5IPM - chains F and 1 of the 9 polymer chains in the assembly; structure by X-ray diffraction, 4.20 A resolution (low resolution: residue-level contacts below are approximate; hydrogen-bond / salt-bridge calls are withheld).

[Chain F]
Name: RNA polymerase sigma factor RpoS
From: Escherichia coli
UniProt: P13445 (RPOS_ECOLI); numbering as in UniProt (aligned over 1-330)
Amino-acid sequence (336 residues; numbered 1 to 336; the number before each row is that of its first residue):
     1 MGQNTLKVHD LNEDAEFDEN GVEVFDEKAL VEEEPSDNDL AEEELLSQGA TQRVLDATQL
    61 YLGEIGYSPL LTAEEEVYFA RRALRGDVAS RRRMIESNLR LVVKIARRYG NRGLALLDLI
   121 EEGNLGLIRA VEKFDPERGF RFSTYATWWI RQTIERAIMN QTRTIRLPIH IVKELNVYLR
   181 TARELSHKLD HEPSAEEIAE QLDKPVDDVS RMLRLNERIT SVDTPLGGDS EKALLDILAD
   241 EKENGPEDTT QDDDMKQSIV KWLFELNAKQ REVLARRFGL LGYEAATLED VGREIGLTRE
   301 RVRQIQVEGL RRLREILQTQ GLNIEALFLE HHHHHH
Disordered / not traced: 1-52, 330-336
Sequence notes: conflict Gly2 (Ser in P13445), Glu33 (Gln in P13445), Leu329 (Arg in P13445); expression tag (331-336)
UniProt features mapped onto this chain:
  - DNA-binding region: Leu288 to Val307 (H-T-H motif)
  - region: Asp56 to Ala89 (Sigma-70 factor domain-1)
  - motif: Asp118 to Glu121 (Interaction with polymerase core subunit RpoC)
  - mutagenesis: Lys173 (K173E: Eliminates RpoS proteolysis. Lack of interaction with RssB), Glu174 (E174T: 2-fold increase in RpoS half-life. Does not affect interaction with RssB), Val177 (V177K: 3-fold increase in RpoS half-life), Tyr178 (Y178L: Does not affect RpoS half-life)

[Chain 1]
Molecule: synthetic non-template strand DNA
Sequence (50 nucleotides; each row starts with the number of its first residue):
    10 GCCTTGACAT CCCACCTCAC GTATGCTATA ATGTGTGCAG TCTGACGCGG
Disordered / not traced: 10-26

[Interface between chain F and chain 1]
Contacting residue pairs - 54 pairs, chain F then chain 1:
  Gln59(F) - DG42(1)
  Gln59(F) - DT43(1)
  Leu62(F) - DG42(1)
  Leu62(F) - DT43(1)
  Gly63(F) - DG42(1)
  Ile65(F) - DG42(1)
  Gly66(F) - DG42(1)
  Tyr67(F) - DG42(1)
  Leu70(F) - DT41(1)
  Glu76(F) - DT41(1)
  Ser97(F) - DT41(1)
  Asn98(F) - DT41(1)
  Arg100(F) - DT41(1)
  Arg100(F) - DG42(1)
  Leu101(F) - DT41(1)
  Val103(F) - DT43(1)
  Lys104(F) - DG42(1)
  Arg107(F) - DT43(1)
  Arg107(F) - DG44(1)
  Arg129(F) - DG34(1)
  Arg129(F) - DC35(1)
  Lys133(F) - DC35(1)
  Lys133(F) - DT36(1)
  Lys133(F) - DA37(1)
  Phe134(F) - DA37(1)
  Asp135(F) - DA37(1)
  Gly139(F) - DA39(1)
  Phe140(F) - DA37(1)
  Phe140(F) - DT38(1)
  Phe140(F) - DA39(1)
  Arg141(F) - DA39(1)
  Arg141(F) - DA40(1)
  Arg141(F) - DT41(1)
  Ser143(F) - DA39(1)
  Ser143(F) - DA40(1)
  Thr144(F) - DT38(1)
  Thr144(F) - DA39(1)
  Thr144(F) - DA40(1)
  Tyr145(F) - DT36(1)
  Tyr145(F) - DA37(1)
  Thr147(F) - DA40(1)
  Trp148(F) - DT36(1)
  Trp148(F) - DA37(1)
  Trp149(F) - DC35(1)
  Trp149(F) - DT36(1)
  Gln152(F) - DC35(1)
  Gln152(F) - DT36(1)
  Arg156(F) - DT33(1)
  Arg156(F) - DG34(1)
  Arg166(F) - DA32(1)
  Pro168(F) - DA32(1)
  Ile169(F) - DT33(1)
  His170(F) - DT31(1)
  His170(F) - DA32(1)
Also at the interface, not in a pair above, chain F (39 interface residues in all): Thr58, Leu71, Leu116, Arg138, Ile171

[Summary]
The interface between chain F and chain 1 involves 39 residues on one side and 14 on the other. UniProt lists
4 mutagenesis sites on chain F.
Chain F is RNA polymerase sigma factor RpoS (Escherichia coli) and chain 1 is synthetic non-template strand
DNA; the structure, SigmaS-transcription initiation complex with 4-nt nascent RNA, was determined by X-ray
diffraction, deposited together with 5IPL and 5IPN.
